Entry 3IW2 (X-ray diffraction, 2.19 A resolution); this record covers chain A.

# Chain A
Molecule: Cytochrome P450 CYP125
From: Mycobacterium tuberculosis
Notes: EC 1.14.-.-
UniProtKB: P63709 (CP125_MYCTU); residues 1-433 here = UniProt positions 1-433
Amino-acid sequence (433 residues; row label = number of the first residue in the row):
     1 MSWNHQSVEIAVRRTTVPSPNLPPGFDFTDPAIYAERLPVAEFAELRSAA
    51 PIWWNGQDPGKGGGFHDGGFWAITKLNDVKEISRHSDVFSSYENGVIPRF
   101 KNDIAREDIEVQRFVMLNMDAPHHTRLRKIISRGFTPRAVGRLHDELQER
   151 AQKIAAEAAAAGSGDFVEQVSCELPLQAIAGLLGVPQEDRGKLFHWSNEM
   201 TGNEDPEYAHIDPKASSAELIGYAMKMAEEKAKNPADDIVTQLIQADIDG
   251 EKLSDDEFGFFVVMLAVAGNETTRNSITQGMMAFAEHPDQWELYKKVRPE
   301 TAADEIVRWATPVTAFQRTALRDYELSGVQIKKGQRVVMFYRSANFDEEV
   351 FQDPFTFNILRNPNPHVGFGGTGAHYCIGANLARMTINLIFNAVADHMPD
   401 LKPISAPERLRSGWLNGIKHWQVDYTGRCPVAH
Not modelled in the structure: 1-19, 232-238, 248-249, 427-433
Ion coordination: heme Fe near C377 (its only coordinating residue here)
Residues lining bound ligands:
  - econazole (EKO; 4-[(2R)-2-[(4-chlorobenzyl)oxy]-2-(2,4-dichlorophenyl)ethyl]-1H-imidazole): D108, V111, Q112, V115, L117, N118, M200, P213, K214, S217, A218, I221, F260, V263, M264, V267
  - heme (HEM): V96, M116, L117, H124, R128, F135, I179, M264, L265, A268, G269, T272, T273, S276, V307, P312, V313, F316, R318, Y341, G368, F369, G370, A374, H375, Y376, C377, I378, G379, L382, A383, I387
Reported in the primary citation:
  - binding site for econazole: D108, V267
  - conformationally variable residues (side-chain flip): V267
  - catalytic residues: T201, E271, T272 (proposed by the authors, not directly observed)

# Summary
Bound to chain A: econazole and heme. From the paper: catalytic residues T201, E271 and T272; a binding site
for econazole at D108 and V267.
Chain A is Cytochrome P450 CYP125 (Mycobacterium tuberculosis); the structure, Crystal structure of
Mycobacterium tuberculosis cytochrome P450 CYP125 in complex with econazole, was determined by X-ray
diffraction, deposited together with 3IVY, 3IW0 and 3IW1.
